2I3G - chain A; structure by X-ray diffraction, 1.85 A resolution.

== Chain A ==
Name: N-acetyl-gamma-glutamyl-phosphate reductase
Source organism: Mycobacterium tuberculosis
Notes: EC 1.2.1.38
Reference sequence: P63562 (ARGC_MYCTU); residue numbers follow UniProt; this construct covers 1-352
Sequence (352 residues; each row starts with the number of its first residue):
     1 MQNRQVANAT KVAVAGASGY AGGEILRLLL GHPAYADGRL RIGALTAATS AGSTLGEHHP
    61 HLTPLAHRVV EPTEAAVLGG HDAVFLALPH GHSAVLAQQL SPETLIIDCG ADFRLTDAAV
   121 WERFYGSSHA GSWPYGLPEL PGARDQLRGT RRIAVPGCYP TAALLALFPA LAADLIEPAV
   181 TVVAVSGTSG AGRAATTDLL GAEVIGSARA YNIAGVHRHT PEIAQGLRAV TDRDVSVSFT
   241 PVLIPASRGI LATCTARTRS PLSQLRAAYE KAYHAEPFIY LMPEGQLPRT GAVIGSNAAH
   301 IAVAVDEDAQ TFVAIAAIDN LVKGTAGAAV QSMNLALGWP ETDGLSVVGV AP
Disordered / not traced: 1-5
Ligand contacts: NADP (NAP; NADP nicotinamide-adenine-dinucleotide phosphate): Gly16, Ala17, Ser18, Gly19, Tyr20, Ala21, Gly22, Ala47, Ala48, Thr49, Ser50, Thr73, Ala87, Leu88, Pro89, His90, His92, Cys109, Gly110, Arg114, Pro156, Gly157, Cys158, Ser189, Gly190, Gly192, Arg193, Ala194, Asn320, Leu321, Gly324, Thr325

== Summary ==
Ligands of chain A: NADP.
Chain A is N-acetyl-gamma-glutamyl-phosphate reductase (Mycobacterium tuberculosis); the structure, Crystal
structure of N-Acetyl-gamma-Glutamyl-Phosphate Reductase (Rv1652) from Mycobacterium tuberculosis in complex
with NADP+, was determined by X-ray diffraction, deposited together with 2NQT.
